PDB entry 3LX9 | X-ray diffraction, 2.04 A resolution | chains A and B

# Chain A (and B)
Name: Alpha-galactosidase A
Source organism: Homo sapiens
Notes: EC 3.2.1.22; chain B of this document is another copy of the same molecule, construct and numbering; everything in this record applies to it too
UniProtKB: P06280 (AGAL_HUMAN); residues 32-429 here = UniProt positions 32-429
Chain sequence (404 residues; numbered 32 to 435; the number before each row is that of its first residue):
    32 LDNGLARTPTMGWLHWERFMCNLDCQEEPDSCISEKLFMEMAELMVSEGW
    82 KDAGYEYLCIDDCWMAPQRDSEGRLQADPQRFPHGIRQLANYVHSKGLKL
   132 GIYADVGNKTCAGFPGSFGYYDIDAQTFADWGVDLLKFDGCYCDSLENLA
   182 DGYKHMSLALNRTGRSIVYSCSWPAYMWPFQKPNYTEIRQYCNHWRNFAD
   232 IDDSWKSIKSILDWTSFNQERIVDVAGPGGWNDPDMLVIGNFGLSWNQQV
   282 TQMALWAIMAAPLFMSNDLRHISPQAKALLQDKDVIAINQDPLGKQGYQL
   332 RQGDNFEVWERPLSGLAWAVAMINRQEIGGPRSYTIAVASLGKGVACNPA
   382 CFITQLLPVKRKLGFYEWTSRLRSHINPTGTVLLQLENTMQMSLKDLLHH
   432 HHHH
Unresolved in the structure: 423-435 (chain B: 422-435)
Sequence notes: engineered mutation S203 (Glu in P06280), A206 (Leu in P06280); expression tag (430-435)
Cystine bridges: C52-C94, C56-C63, C142-C172, C202-C223, C378-C382
Covalent attachments: N-acetylglucosamine (NAG) linked to N139, N192, N215
Ligand contacts: 2-acetamido-2-deoxy-alpha-D-galactopyranose (A2G): W47, D92, D93, Y134, C142, A143, K168, D170, S203, A206, Y207, R227, F229, D231
What the authors report for this chain:
  - mutagenesis - E203S/L206A: decreased catalytic activity
  - contacts within the chain: Y134-D170 (hydrogen bond), D170-Y207 (hydrogen bond)

# Interface between chain A and chain B
Pairs across the interface - 46 pairs, chain A then chain B:
  E48(A) with I359(B); G360(B), hydrogen bond (backbone-backbone)
  R49(A) with G360(B); G361(B), hydrogen bond (backbone-backbone)
  M51(A) with I359(B), hydrophobic; G360(B)
  E58(A) with R404(B), salt bridge
  E59(A) with H406(B), salt bridge
  D233(A) with E358(B); I359(B)
  D234(A) with E358(B), hydrogen bond (backbone-backbone)
  S235(A) with E358(B)
  F273(A) with S276(B), hydrogen bond (backbone-side chain); N278(B), hydrogen bond (backbone-side chain); G360(B); G361(B); P362(B); N408(B); P409(B); T410(B)
  G274(A) with S276(B); Q279(B), hydrogen bond (backbone-side chain)
  L275(A) with S276(B)
  S276(A) with F273(B), hydrogen bond (side chain-backbone); G274(B); L275(B); S276(B)
  N278(A) with F273(B), hydrogen bond (side chain-backbone)
  Q279(A) with G274(B), hydrogen bond (side chain-backbone)
  E358(A) with D233(B); D234(B), hydrogen bond (backbone-backbone); S235(B)
  I359(A) with E48(B); M51(B), hydrophobic
  G360(A) with E48(B), hydrogen bond (backbone-backbone); R49(B); M51(B); F273(B)
  G361(A) with R49(B), hydrogen bond (backbone-backbone); F273(B)
  P362(A) with F273(B)
  R404(A) with E58(B), salt bridge
  H406(A) with E59(B), salt bridge
  N408(A) with F273(B)
  P409(A) with F273(B)
  T410(A) with F273(B)
Interface residues without a listed pair, chain A (27 interface residues in all): I232, Q357, S364
Interface residues without a listed pair, chain B (27 interface residues in all): I232, Q357, S364

# In short
The chain A/chain B interface involves 27 residues from each chain, with 12 hydrogen bonds and 4 salt bridges.
Polar contacts include E58(A)-R404(B), E59(A)-H406(B) and F273(A)-S276(B). Ligands of chain A:
2-acetamido-2-deoxy-alpha-D-galactopyranose. From the paper: E203S/L206A of chain A reduce catalytic activity;
contacts within the chain involving D170(A), Y134(A) and Y207(A).
Both chains are Alpha-galactosidase A (Homo sapiens). Entry 3LX9 (Interconversion of Human Lysosomal Enzyme
Specificities) was determined by X-ray diffraction, deposited together with 3LXA, 3LXB and 3LXC.
